Entry 3CCQ (X-ray diffraction, 2.90 A resolution); this record covers chains C and 0 of the 31 polymer chains in the assembly.

[Chain C]
Protein: 50S ribosomal protein L4P
From: Haloarcula marismortui
Reference sequence: P12735 (RL4_HALMA); residues 1-246 here = UniProt positions 1-246
Sequence (246 residues; numbered 1 to 246; the number before each row is that of its first residue):
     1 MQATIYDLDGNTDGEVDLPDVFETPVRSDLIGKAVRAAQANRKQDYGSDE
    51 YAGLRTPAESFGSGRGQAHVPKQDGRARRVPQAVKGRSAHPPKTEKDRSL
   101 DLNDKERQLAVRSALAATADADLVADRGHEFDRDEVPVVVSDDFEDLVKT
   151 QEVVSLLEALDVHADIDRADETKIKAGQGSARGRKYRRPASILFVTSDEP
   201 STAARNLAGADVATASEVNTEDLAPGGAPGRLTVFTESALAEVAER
Metal / ion sites: Na+ site 1: Asp45, Thr94, Lys96; Na+ site 2: Arg55 (shared with G464(0), G475(0) of chain 0)

[Chain 0]
Molecule: 23S ribosomal RNA
From: Haloarcula marismortui
Notes: engineered mutation(s): G2099A, A2488U
Sequence (2923 nucleotides; each row starts with the number of its first residue):
     1 GUUGGCUACUAUGCCAGCUGGUGGAUUGCUCGGCUCAGGCGCUGAUGAAG
    51 GACGUGCCAAGCUGCGAUAAGCUGUGGGGAGCCGCACGGAGGCGAAGAAC
   101 CACAGAUUUCCGAAUGAGAAUCUCUCUAACAAUUGCUUCGCGCAAUGAGG
   151 AACCCCGAGAACUGAAACAUCUCAGUAUCGGGAGGAACAGAAAACGCAAC
   201 GUGAUGUCGUUAGUAACCGCGAGUGAACGCGAUACAGCCCAAACCGAAGC
   251 CCUCACGGGCAAUGUGGUGUCAGGGCUACCUCUCAUCAGCCGACCGUCUU
   301 CACGAAGUCUCUUGGAAUAGAGCGUGAUACAGGGUGACAACCCCGUACUG
   351 AAGACCAGUACGCUGUGCGGUAGUGCCAGAGUAGCGGGGGUUGGAUAUCC
   401 CUCGCGAAUAACGCAGGCAUCGACUGCGAAGGCUAAACACAACCUGAGAC
   451 CGAUAGUGAACAAGUAGUGUGAACGAACGCUGCAAAGUACCCUCAGAAGG
   501 GAGGCGAAAUAGAGCAUGAAAUCAGUUGGCGAUCGAGCGACAGGGCAUAC
   551 AAGGUCCCUUGACGAAUGACCGAGACGCGAGUCUCCAGUAAGACUCACGG
   601 GAAGCCGAUGUUCUGUCGUACGUUUUGAAAAACGAGCCAGGGAGUGUGUC
   651 UGUAUGGCAAGUCUAACCGGAGUAUCCGGGGAGGCACAGGGAAACCGACA
   701 UGGCCGCAGGGCUUUGCCCGAGGGCCGCCGUCUUCAAGGGCGGGGAGCCA
   751 UGUGGACACGACCCGAAUCCGGACGAUCUACGCAUGGACAAGAUGAAGCG
   801 UGCCGAAAGGCACGUGGAAGUCUGUUAGAGUUGGUGUCCUACAAUACCCU
   851 CUCGUGAUCUAUGUGUAGGGGUGAAAGGCCCAUCGAGUCCGGCAACAGCU
   901 GGUUCCAAUCGAAACAUGUCGAAGCAUGACCUCCGCCGAGGUAGUCUGUG
   951 AGGUAGAGCGACCGAUUGGUGUGUCCGCCUCCGAGAGGAGUCGGCACACC
  1001 UGUCAAACUCCAAACUUACAGACGCUGUUUGACGCGGGGAUUCCGGUGCG
  1051 CGGGGUAAGCCUGUGUACCAGGAGGGGAACAACCCAGAGAUAGGUUAAGG
  1101 UCCCCAAGUGUGGAUUAAGUGUAAUCCUCUGAAGGUGGUCUCGAGCCCUA
  1151 GACAGCCGGGAGGUGAGCUUAGAAGCAGCUACCCUCUAAGAAAAGCGUAA
  1201 CAGCUUACCGGCCGAGGUUUGAGGCGCCCAAAAUGAUCGGGACUCAAAUC
  1251 CACCACCGAGACCUGUCCGUACCACUCAUACUGGUAAUCGAGUAGAUUGG
  1301 CGCUCUAAUUGGAUGGAAGCAGGGGCGAGAGCUCCUGUGGACCGAUUAGU
  1351 GACGAAAAUCCUGGCCAUAGUAGCAGCGAUAGUCGGGUGAGAACCCCGAC
  1401 GGCCUAAUGGAUAAGGGUUCCUCAGCACUGCUGAUCAGCUGAGGGUUAGC
  1451 CGGUCCUAAGUCUCACCGCAACUCGACUGAGACGAAAUGGGAAACAGGUU
  1501 AAUAUUCCUGUGCCAUCAUGCAGUGAAAGUUGACGCCCUGGGGUCGAUCA
  1551 CGCCGGGCAUUCGCCCGGUCGAACCGUCCAACUCCGUGGAAGCCGUAAUG
  1601 GCAGGAAGCGGACGAACGGCGGCAUAGGGAAACGUGAUUCAACCUGGGGC
  1651 CCAUGAAAAGACGAGCAUGAUGUCCGUACCGAGAACCGACACAGGUGUCC
  1701 AUGGCGGCGAAAGCCAAGGCCUGUCGGGAGCAACCAACGUUAGGGAAUUC
  1751 GGCAAGUUAGUCCCGUACCUUCGGAAGAAGGGAUGCCUGCUCCGGAACGG
  1801 AGCAGGUCGCAGUGACUCGGAAGCUCGGACUGUCUAGUAACAACAUAGGU
  1851 GACCGCAAAUCCGCAAGGACUCGUACGGUCACUGAAUCCUGCCCAGUGCA
  1901 GGUAUCUGAACACCUCGUACAAGAGGACGAAGGACCUGUCAACGGCGGGG
  1951 GUAACUAUGACCCUCUUAAGGUAGCGUAGUACCUUGCCGCAUCAGUAGCG
  2001 GCUUGCAUGAAUGGAUUAACCAGAGCUUCACUGUCCCAACGUUGGGCCCG
  2051 GUGAACUGUACAUUCCAGUGCGGAGUCUGGAGACACCCAGGGGGAAGCAA
  2101 AGACCCUAUGGAGCUUUACUGCAGGCUGUCGCUGAGACGUGGUCGCCGAU
  2151 GUGCAGCAUAGGUAGGAGUCGUUACAGAGGUACCCGCGCUAGCGGGCCAC
  2201 CCAGACAACAGUGAAAUACUACCCGUCGGUGACUGCGACUCUCACUCCGG
  2251 GAGGAGGACACCGAUAGCCGGGCAGUUUGACUGGGGCGGUACGCGCUCGA
  2301 AAAGAUAUCGAGCGCGCCCUAUGGUCAUCUCAGCCGGGACAGAGACCCGG
  2351 CGAAGAGUGCAAGAGCAAAAGAUGACUUGACAGUGUUCUUCCCAACGAGG
  2401 AACGCUGACGCGAAAGCGUGGUCUAGCGAACCAAUUAGCCUGCUUGAUGC
  2451 GGGCAAUUGAUGACAGAAAAGCUACCCUAGGGAUAACUGAGUCGUCACUC
  2501 GCAAGAGCACAUAUCGACCGAGUGGCUUGCUACCUCGAUGUCGGUUCCCU
  2551 CCAUCCUGCCCGUGCAGAAGCGGGCAAGGGUGAGGUUGUUCGCCUAUUAA
  2601 AGGAGGUCGUGAGCUGGGUUUAGACCGUCGUGAGACAGGUCGGCUGCUAU
  2651 CUACUGGGUGUGUAAUGGUGUCUGACAAGAACGACCGUAUAGUACGAGAG
  2701 GAACUACGGUUGGUGGCCACUGGUGUACCGGUUGUUCGAGAGAGCACGUG
  2751 CCGGGUAGCCACGCCACACGGGGUAAGAGCUGAACGCAUCUAAGCUCGAA
  2801 ACCCACUUGGAAAAGAGACACCGCCGAGGUCCCGCGUACAAGACGCGGUC
  2851 GAUAGACUCGGGGUGUGCGCGUCGAGGUAACGAGACGUUAAGCCCACGAG
  2901 CACUAACAGACCAAAGCCAUCAU
Unresolved in the structure: 1-9, 126-127, 715, 971-998, 1560, 1952-1963, 2137-2236, 2339-2343, 2665-2666, 2915-2923
Modified / non-standard residues: 1MA (6-hydro-1-methyladenosine-5'-monophosphate) at position 628, OMU (o2'-methyluridine 5'-monophosphate) at position 2587, OMG (o2'-methylguanosine-5'-monophosphate) at position 2588, UR3 (3-methyluridine-5'-monophoshate) at position 2619, PSU (pseudouridine-5'-monophosphate) at position 2621
Metal / ion sites: Na+ site 1 near U12 (its only coordinating residue here); Mg2+ site 1 near G28 (its only coordinating residue here); Na+ site 2: C40, G41, C443; Na+ site 3 near G56 (its only coordinating residue here); Sr2+ site 1: C85, A86 (shared with 1 residue of chain T); Na+ site 4 near U108 (its only coordinating residue here); Mg2+ site 2 near U115 (its only coordinating residue here); Na+ site 5: C130, U146; Na+ site 6 near C141 (its only coordinating residue here); Sr2+ site 2: G147, A183 (shared with 1 residue of chain M); Mg2+ site 3: C162, U2276; K+ site 1: C162, U163, U172; 56 more Na+ sites not listed; 67 more Mg2+ sites not listed; 58 more Sr2+ sites not listed; 1 more K+ sites not listed

[How chain C and chain 0 interact]
Residue-residue contacts (225; chain C residue first):
  Arg27(C) - G656(0)  hydrogen bond to the phosphate
  Arg27(C) - G657(0)  salt bridge to the phosphate
  Leu30(C) - G656(0)  sugar contact
  Lys33(C) - A750(0)  base contact
  Arg36(C) - A1348(0)  hydrogen bond to the sugar
  Arg36(C) - G1349(0)  salt bridge to the phosphate
  Ala38(C) - U675(0)  hydrogen bond to the sugar
  Ala38(C) - C676(0)  phosphate contact
  Gln39(C) - A1307(0)  hydrogen bond to the sugar
  Ala40(C) - A449(0)  base contact
  Asn41(C) - U675(0)  sugar contact
  Asn41(C) - C676(0)  hydrogen bond to the phosphate
  Arg42(C) - U675(0)  hydrogen bond to the sugar
  Lys43(C) - A449(0)  phosphate contact
  Lys43(C) - U1306(0)  sugar contact
  Gln44(C) - C36(0)  base contact
  Gln44(C) - A447(0)  hydrogen bond to the sugar
  Gln44(C) - G448(0)  hydrogen bond to the sugar
  Gln44(C) - A449(0)  hydrogen bond to the phosphate
  Gln44(C) - A674(0)  hydrogen bond to the base
  Asp45(C) - U35(0)  hydrogen bond to the sugar
  Asp45(C) - C36(0)  sugar contact
  Tyr46(C) - U35(0)  sugar contact
  Tyr46(C) - C450(0)  sugar contact
  Tyr46(C) - G1351(0)  sugar contact
  Tyr46(C) - A1352(0)  hydrogen bond to the phosphate
  Gly47(C) - C34(0)  hydrogen bond to the sugar
  Gly47(C) - U35(0)  sugar contact
  Ser48(C) - C34(0)  sugar contact
  Ser48(C) - U457(0)  phosphate contact
  Ser48(C) - A1352(0)  base contact
  Asp49(C) - C34(0)  hydrogen bond to the phosphate
  Asp49(C) - U35(0)  phosphate contact
  Asp49(C) - U457(0)  hydrogen bond to the phosphate
  Tyr51(C) - G458(0)  phosphate contact
  Ala52(C) - U457(0)  phosphate contact
  Ala52(C) - G458(0)  phosphate contact
  Gly53(C) - G458(0)  hydrogen bond to the phosphate
  Leu54(C) - A894(0)  base contact
  Arg55(C) - U457(0)  hydrogen bond to the phosphate
  Arg55(C) - G458(0)  salt bridge to the phosphate
  Arg55(C) - G475(0)  phosphate contact
  Thr56(C) - G475(0)  hydrogen bond to the phosphate
  Pro57(C) - C474(0)  phosphate contact
  Pro57(C) - G475(0)  phosphate contact
  Pro57(C) - C890(0)  phosphate contact
  Pro57(C) - G891(0)  phosphate contact
  Ser60(C) - A766(0)  hydrogen bond to the phosphate
  Gly62(C) - A766(0)  phosphate contact
  Gly62(C) - A767(0)  phosphate contact
  Ser63(C) - U1359(0)  base contact
  Ser63(C) - A2101(0)  sugar contact
  Ser63(C) - A2479(0)  hydrogen bond to the phosphate
  Gly64(C) - A2100(0)  sugar contact
  Gly64(C) - A2101(0)  hydrogen bond to the phosphate
  Arg65(C) - A2100(0)  phosphate contact
  Arg65(C) - A2101(0)  hydrogen bond to the phosphate
  Gly66(C) - U1359(0)  base contact
  Gly66(C) - A2100(0)  phosphate contact
  Gly66(C) - A2101(0)  hydrogen bond to the phosphate
  Gln67(C) - U1359(0)  hydrogen bond to the base
  Ala68(C) - U1359(0)  phosphate contact
  Ala68(C) - C1360(0)  phosphate contact
  Ala68(C) - C1361(0)  phosphate contact
  His69(C) - C764(0)  sugar contact
  His69(C) - G765(0)  hydrogen bond to the sugar
  His69(C) - A766(0)  phosphate contact
  His69(C) - U1359(0)  hydrogen bond to the base
  Val70(C) - C1360(0)  sugar contact
  Val70(C) - C1361(0)  sugar contact
  Pro71(C) - G765(0)  phosphate contact
  Gln73(C) - C474(0)  hydrogen bond to the sugar
  Gln73(C) - G475(0)  phosphate contact
  Asp74(C) - G467(0)  base contact
  Asp74(C) - C474(0)  hydrogen bond to the sugar
  Asp74(C) - G475(0)  sugar contact
  Arg76(C) - A476(0)  sugar contact
  Arg76(C) - U1362(0)  hydrogen bond to the phosphate
  Arg76(C) - G1363(0)  salt bridge to the phosphate
  Ala77(C) - C1361(0)  phosphate contact
  Ala77(C) - U1362(0)  hydrogen bond to the phosphate
  Arg78(C) - A476(0)  salt bridge to the phosphate
  Val80(C) - C764(0)  phosphate contact
  Val80(C) - G765(0)  phosphate contact
  Pro81(C) - G642(0)  sugar contact
  Pro81(C) - C763(0)  sugar contact
  Pro81(C) - C764(0)  sugar contact
  Gln82(C) - G641(0)  hydrogen bond to the base
  Gln82(C) - G642(0)  sugar contact
  Gln82(C) - C764(0)  hydrogen bond to the sugar
  Gln82(C) - A1358(0)  base contact
  Gln82(C) - C1360(0)  sugar contact
  Gln82(C) - C1361(0)  sugar contact
  Ala83(C) - C1361(0)  sugar contact
  Val84(C) - U454(0)  base contact
  Val84(C) - A455(0)  phosphate contact
  Val84(C) - C1361(0)  hydrogen bond to the sugar
  Val84(C) - U1362(0)  sugar contact
  Lys85(C) - A455(0)  hydrogen bond to the phosphate
  Lys85(C) - G458(0)  hydrogen bond to the phosphate
  Lys85(C) - A459(0)  salt bridge to the phosphate
  Lys85(C) - A477(0)  salt bridge to the phosphate
  Arg87(C) - C763(0)  phosphate contact
  Arg87(C) - C764(0)  salt bridge to the phosphate
  Arg87(C) - A894(0)  hydrogen bond to the base
  Ser88(C) - A1352(0)  hydrogen bond to the base
  Ala89(C) - A643(0)  sugar contact
  His90(C) - A643(0)  phosphate contact
  His90(C) - G644(0)  sugar contact
  His90(C) - U645(0)  stacking on the base
  His90(C) - C762(0)  hydrogen bond to the sugar
  His90(C) - C763(0)  phosphate contact
  His90(C) - A1352(0)  sugar contact
  Pro91(C) - A1352(0)  sugar contact
  Pro92(C) - A1352(0)  base contact
  Lys93(C) - U645(0)  hydrogen bond to the base
  Lys93(C) - G646(0)  sugar contact
  Thr94(C) - U35(0)  hydrogen bond to the phosphate
  Glu95(C) - G646(0)  sugar contact
  Glu95(C) - U647(0)  sugar contact
  Lys96(C) - G646(0)  salt bridge to the phosphate
  Lys96(C) - U647(0)  phosphate contact
  Lys96(C) - G1351(0)  salt bridge to the phosphate
  Asp97(C) - U647(0)  hydrogen bond to the phosphate
  Leu100(C) - U751(0)  phosphate contact
  Asp101(C) - A750(0)  hydrogen bond to the sugar
  Asp101(C) - U751(0)  hydrogen bond to the phosphate
  Leu102(C) - U664(0)  phosphate contact
  Asn103(C) - G656(0)  base contact
  Asn103(C) - G657(0)  base contact
  Asn103(C) - C663(0)  phosphate contact
  Asn103(C) - U664(0)  phosphate contact
  Asn103(C) - C749(0)  hydrogen bond to the sugar
  Asn103(C) - A750(0)  sugar contact
  Asp104(C) - U664(0)  hydrogen bond to the phosphate
  Lys105(C) - G657(0)  sugar contact
  Lys105(C) - C658(0)  hydrogen bond to the sugar
  Lys105(C) - U662(0)  salt bridge to the phosphate
  Lys105(C) - C663(0)  salt bridge to the phosphate
  Glu106(C) - G656(0)  hydrogen bond to the sugar
  Glu106(C) - G657(0)  sugar contact
  Arg107(C) - C677(0)  salt bridge to the phosphate
  Arg107(C) - G678(0)  salt bridge to the phosphate
  Gln108(C) - G678(0)  hydrogen bond to the phosphate
  Leu109(C) - G657(0)  phosphate contact
  Arg127(C) - A1308(0)  hydrogen bond to the phosphate
  Arg127(C) - U1309(0)  salt bridge to the phosphate
  Gly128(C) - U1310(0)  phosphate contact
  Val148(C) - U328(0)  sugar contact
  Lys149(C) - A327(0)  salt bridge to the phosphate
  Lys149(C) - U328(0)  salt bridge to the phosphate
  Thr150(C) - A327(0)  sugar contact
  Thr150(C) - U328(0)  hydrogen bond to the phosphate
  Thr150(C) - A329(0)  phosphate contact
  Gln151(C) - G326(0)  phosphate contact
  Gln151(C) - A327(0)  phosphate contact
  Val154(C) - A327(0)  base contact
  Arg168(C) - U1309(0)  salt bridge to the phosphate
  Arg168(C) - U1310(0)  salt bridge to the phosphate
  Asp170(C) - C330(0)  hydrogen bond to the base
  Thr172(C) - A339(0)  phosphate contact
  Lys173(C) - U1310(0)  base contact
  Lys173(C) - G1311(0)  base contact
  Lys173(C) - G1344(0)  hydrogen bond to the base
  Ile174(C) - C338(0)  sugar contact
  Ile174(C) - C1342(0)  base contact
  Ile174(C) - C1343(0)  hydrogen bond to the base
  Lys175(C) - U1306(0)  salt bridge to the phosphate
  Lys175(C) - A1307(0)  salt bridge to the phosphate
  Lys175(C) - C1343(0)  phosphate contact
  Ala176(C) - C1343(0)  phosphate contact
  Ala176(C) - G1344(0)  phosphate contact
  Gly177(C) - C1305(0)  phosphate contact
  Gly177(C) - C1343(0)  hydrogen bond to the phosphate
  Gln178(C) - C29(0)  phosphate contact
  Gln178(C) - G452(0)  hydrogen bond to the sugar
  Gln178(C) - C1305(0)  hydrogen bond to the phosphate
  Gly179(C) - C1305(0)  phosphate contact
  Gly179(C) - U1306(0)  phosphate contact
  Ala181(C) - U30(0)  phosphate contact
  Arg182(C) - C450(0)  salt bridge to the phosphate
  Arg182(C) - C451(0)  salt bridge to the phosphate
  Arg182(C) - G452(0)  hydrogen bond to the base
  Arg184(C) - G448(0)  sugar contact
  Arg184(C) - A449(0)  hydrogen bond to the phosphate
  Arg184(C) - C450(0)  salt bridge to the phosphate
  Arg184(C) - C1305(0)  hydrogen bond to the phosphate
  Arg184(C) - U1306(0)  salt bridge to the phosphate
  Lys185(C) - G333(0)  phosphate contact
  Tyr186(C) - G332(0)  phosphate contact
  Tyr186(C) - G333(0)  phosphate contact
  Tyr186(C) - A339(0)  hydrogen bond to the phosphate
  Arg187(C) - A1308(0)  salt bridge to the phosphate
  Arg187(C) - U1309(0)  salt bridge to the phosphate
  Arg187(C) - U1310(0)  base contact
  Arg188(C) - C330(0)  base contact
  Pro189(C) - U1309(0)  phosphate contact
  Ala190(C) - U1309(0)  hydrogen bond to the phosphate
  Pro200(C) - G672(0)  base contact
  Thr202(C) - U328(0)  sugar contact
  Arg205(C) - U328(0)  phosphate contact
  Arg205(C) - A329(0)  salt bridge to the phosphate
  Arg205(C) - A347(0)  hydrogen bond to the sugar
  Asn206(C) - G326(0)  base contact
  Asn206(C) - A327(0)  hydrogen bond to the base
  Asn206(C) - A329(0)  phosphate contact
  Asn206(C) - C330(0)  hydrogen bond to the base
  Ala213(C) - G672(0)  base contact
  Thr214(C) - G672(0)  hydrogen bond to the base
  Ser216(C) - C677(0)  hydrogen bond to the sugar
  Glu217(C) - G670(0)  hydrogen bond to the base
  Glu217(C) - A671(0)  hydrogen bond to the sugar
  Glu217(C) - G672(0)  base contact
  Glu217(C) - C676(0)  base contact
  Glu217(C) - C677(0)  sugar contact
  Val218(C) - G672(0)  hydrogen bond to the base
  Asn219(C) - G672(0)  base contact
  Asn219(C) - C676(0)  hydrogen bond to the sugar
  Asp222(C) - G672(0)  hydrogen bond to the base
  Pro225(C) - A1308(0)  hydrogen bond to the sugar
  Gly226(C) - A1307(0)  sugar contact
  Gly226(C) - A1308(0)  sugar contact
  Ala228(C) - A1308(0)  sugar contact
  Arg246(C) - C677(0)  hydrogen bond to the phosphate
  Arg246(C) - G678(0)  salt bridge to the phosphate
Interface residues without a listed pair, chain C (120 interface residues in all): Asp29, Ala37, Phe61, Lys72, Gly75, Ser99, Val111, Gly183, Ala203, Leu207, Ala208, Val212, Glu221
Interface residues without a listed pair, chain 0 (95 interface residues in all): C348, G456, G640, G680, G752, G760, A761, A1345

[Summary]
The interface between chain C and chain 0 involves 120 residues on one side and 95 on the other, with 73
hydrogen bonds, 29 salt bridges and 1 aromatic stacking contact. Polar contacts include Gln44(C)-A674(0),
Gln67(C)-U1359(0) and His69(C)-U1359(0).
Here chain C is 50S ribosomal protein L4P and chain 0 is 23S ribosomal RNA, both from Haloarcula marismortui.
Entry 3CCQ (Structure of Anisomycin resistant 50S Ribosomal Subunit: 23S rRNA mutation A2488U) was determined
by X-ray diffraction together with 3CC2, 3CC4, 3CC7, 3CCE, 3CCJ, 3CCL and 6 further entries from the same
study.
